Entry 2WWB (electron microscopy, 6.48 A resolution (low resolution: residue-level contacts below are approximate; hydrogen-bond / salt-bridge calls are withheld)); this record covers chains E and L of the 15 polymer chains in the assembly.

== Chain E ==
Molecule: 25S RRNA
From: Triticum aestivum
Sequence (34 nucleotides; numbered 528 to 561; the number before each row is that of its first residue):
   528 UGAAAAGAAC UUUGAAAAGA GAGUGAAAAA GUAC

== Chain L ==
Name: 60S ribosomal protein L26-A
From: Triticum aestivum
Chain sequence (127 residues; each row starts with the number of its first residue):
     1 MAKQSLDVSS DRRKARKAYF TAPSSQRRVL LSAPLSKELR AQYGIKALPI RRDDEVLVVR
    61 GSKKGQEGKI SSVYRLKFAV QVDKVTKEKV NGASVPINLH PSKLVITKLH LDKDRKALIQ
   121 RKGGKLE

== How chain E and chain L interact ==
Pairs across the interface - 20 pairs, chain E then chain L:
  A530(E) with Ser62(L); Lys63(L)
  A531(E) with Ile97(L); Asn98(L)
  A532(E) with Lys77(L)
  A533(E) with Val95(L); Pro96(L)
  G534(E) with Lys89(L)
  A535(E) with Lys89(L)
  A536(E) with Lys89(L); Val90(L); Asn91(L)
  C537(E) with Val90(L); Asn91(L)
  G550(E) with Lys89(L)
  U551(E) with Lys87(L); Lys89(L)
  G552(E) with Lys87(L)
  A553(E) with Ser62(L); Lys63(L)
Also at the interface, not in a pair above, chain L (13 interface residues in all): Ala93, Ser94

== In short ==
The interface between chain E and chain L involves 12 residues on one side and 13 on the other.
Here chain E is 25S RRNA and chain L is 60S ribosomal protein L26-A, both from Triticum aestivum. Entry 2WWB
(Cryo-EM structure of the mammalian SEC61 complex bound to the actively translating wheat germ 80S ribosome)
was determined by electron microscopy together with 2WW9 and 2WWA from the same study.
